PDB entry 5B43 | X-ray diffraction, 2.80 A resolution | chains A and C of the 4 polymer chains in the assembly

Chain A:
Name: CRISPR-associated endonuclease Cpf1
Organism: Acidaminococcus sp. BV3L6
Notes: EC 3.1.-.-
UniProt: U2UMQ6 (CPF1_ACISB); numbering as in UniProt (aligned over 1-1307)
Amino-acid sequence (1310 residues; each row starts with the number of its first residue; numbers below 1 keep their minus sign (Gly-2 is residue -2)):
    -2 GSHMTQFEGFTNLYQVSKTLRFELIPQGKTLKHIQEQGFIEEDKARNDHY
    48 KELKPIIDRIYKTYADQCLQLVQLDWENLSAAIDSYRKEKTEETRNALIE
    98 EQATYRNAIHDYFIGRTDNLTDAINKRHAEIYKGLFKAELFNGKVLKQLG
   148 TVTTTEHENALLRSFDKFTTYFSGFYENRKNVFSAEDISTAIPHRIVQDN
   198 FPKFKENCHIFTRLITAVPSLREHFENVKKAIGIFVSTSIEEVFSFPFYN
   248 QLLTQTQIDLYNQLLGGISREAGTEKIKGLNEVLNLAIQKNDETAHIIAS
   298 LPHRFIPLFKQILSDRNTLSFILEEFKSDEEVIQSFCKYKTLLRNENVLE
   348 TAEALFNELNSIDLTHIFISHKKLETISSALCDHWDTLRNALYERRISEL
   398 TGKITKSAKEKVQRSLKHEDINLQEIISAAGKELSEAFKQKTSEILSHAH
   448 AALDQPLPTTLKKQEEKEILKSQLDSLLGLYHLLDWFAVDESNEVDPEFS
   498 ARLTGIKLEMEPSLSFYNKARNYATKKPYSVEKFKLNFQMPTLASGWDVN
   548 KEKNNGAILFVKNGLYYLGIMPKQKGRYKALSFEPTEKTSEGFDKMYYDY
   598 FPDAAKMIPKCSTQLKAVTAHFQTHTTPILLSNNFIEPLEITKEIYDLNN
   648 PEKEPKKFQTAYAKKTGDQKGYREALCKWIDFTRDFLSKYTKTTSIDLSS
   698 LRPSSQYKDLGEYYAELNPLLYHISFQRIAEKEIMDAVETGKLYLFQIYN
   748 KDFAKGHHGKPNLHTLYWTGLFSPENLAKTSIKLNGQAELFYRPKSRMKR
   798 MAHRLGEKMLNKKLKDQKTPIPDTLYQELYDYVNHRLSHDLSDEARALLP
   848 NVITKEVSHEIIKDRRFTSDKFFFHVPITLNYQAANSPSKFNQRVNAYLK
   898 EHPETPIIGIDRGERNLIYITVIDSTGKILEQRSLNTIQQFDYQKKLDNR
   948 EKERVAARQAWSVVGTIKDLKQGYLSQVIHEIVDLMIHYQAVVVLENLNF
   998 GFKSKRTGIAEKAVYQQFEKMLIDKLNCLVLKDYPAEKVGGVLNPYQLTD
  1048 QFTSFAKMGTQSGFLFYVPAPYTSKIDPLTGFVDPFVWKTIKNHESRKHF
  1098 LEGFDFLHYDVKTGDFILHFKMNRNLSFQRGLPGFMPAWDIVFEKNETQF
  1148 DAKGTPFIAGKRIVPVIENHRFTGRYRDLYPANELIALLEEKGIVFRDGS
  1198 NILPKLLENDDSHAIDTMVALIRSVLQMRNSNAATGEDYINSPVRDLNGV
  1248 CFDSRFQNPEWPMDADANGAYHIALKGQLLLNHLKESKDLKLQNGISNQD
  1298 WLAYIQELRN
Not modelled in the structure: -2 to 0, 147-149, 796-803, 996-1009, 1163-1172
Sequence notes: expression tag (-2 to 0)
Swiss-Prot annotation at these positions:
  - DNA-binding region: Pro599 to Lys607 (PAM-binding on target DNA), Lys780 to Gly783 (Target DNA), Arg951 to Lys968 (Target DNA), Ser1051 to Ala1053 (Target DNA)
  - region: Met1 to Gly35 (WED-I (OBD-I)), Gln941 to Ala957 (Bridge helix)
  - active site: His800 (For pre-crRNA processing), Lys809 (For pre-crRNA processing), Lys860 (For pre-crRNA processing), Asp908 (For DNase activity of RuvC domain), Glu993 (For DNase activity of RuvC domain), Arg1226 (For DNase activity of nuclease domain), Asp1263 (For DNase activity of RuvC domain)
  - binding site (crRNA): Tyr47 to Lys51, Asn175, Arg176, Lys307 to Leu310, Lys752 to His761, Met806 to Asn808
  - site: Arg18 (Binds crRNA), Thr167 (Binds PAM on target DNA), Arg192 (Binds crRNA), Trp382 (Binds crRNA-target DNA heteroduplex), Lys548 (Binds PAM on target DNA), Lys607 (Binds sequence-specific recognition of both target and non-target strand bases in PAM), His872 (Binds crRNA), Gln1014 (Binds target DNA)
Ion coordination: Na+: Lys757 (shared with 1 residue of chain B)
Reported in the primary citation:
  - binding site for the 43-nt RNA strand: Arg18, Trp382, Asn759, His761, Met806, Leu807, Asn808, Ile858
  - binding site for the 34-nt DNA strand (chain C): Lys548, Pro599, Met604, Lys607, Lys780, Gly783, Arg951, Arg955
  - mutagenesis - R176A, R192A, W382A, K548A, G783P, R951A, W958A, D1235A, D1263A: decreased catalytic activity
  - binding site for the 10-nt DNA strand: Thr167, Thr539, Lys607
  - specificity-determining residues: Lys607
  - mutagenesis - K607A, D908A, E993A: abolished catalytic activity
  - catalytic residues: Asp908, Glu993, Arg1226, Asp1263
  - contacts within the chain: Lys468-Gln956 (hydrogen bond), Leu471-Trp958, Tyr514-Trp958, Arg518-Trp958, Ala521-Trp958, Thr522-Trp958
  - mutagenesis - S1228A: unchanged catalytic activity
  - mutagenesis - R1226A: abolished catalytic activity on the target strand

Chain C:
Molecule: 34-nt DNA strand
Sequence (34 nucleotides; each row starts with the number of its first residue; numbers below 1 keep their minus sign (DG-23 is residue -23)):
   -23 GGTTGCCAAGCGCACCTAATTTCCTAAAGGACTG
Not modelled in the structure: -23 to -20

Interface between chain A and chain C:
Residue-residue contacts (95):
  Glu174(A) - DT-2(C)  phosphate contact
  Asn178(A) - DT-3(C)  base contact
  Asn178(A) - DT-2(C)  hydrogen bond to the sugar
  Asp184(A) - DT-3(C)  phosphate contact
  Ile185(A) - DT-3(C)  phosphate contact
  Ser186(A) - DT-4(C)  hydrogen bond to the phosphate
  Ser186(A) - DT-3(C)  hydrogen bond to the phosphate
  Thr187(A) - DT-3(C)  sugar contact
  Gly263(A) - DG-14(C)  phosphate contact
  Gly263(A) - DC-13(C)  phosphate contact
  Gly264(A) - DC-13(C)  sugar contact
  Ser266(A) - DC-13(C)  hydrogen bond to the sugar
  Lys273(A) - DG-14(C)  sugar contact
  Lys273(A) - DC-13(C)  sugar contact
  Asn278(A) - DA-15(C)  phosphate contact
  Asn278(A) - DG-14(C)  hydrogen bond to the phosphate
  Glu279(A) - DA-15(C)  sugar contact
  Glu279(A) - DG-14(C)  sugar contact
  Asn282(A) - DA-16(C)  hydrogen bond to the base
  Asn282(A) - DA-15(C)  sugar contact
  Gln286(A) - DA-16(C)  base contact
  Arg301(A) - DG-14(C)  salt bridge to the phosphate
  Thr315(A) - DG-12(C)  hydrogen bond to the phosphate
  Ser317(A) - DC-13(C)  phosphate contact
  Ser317(A) - DG-12(C)  sugar contact
  Phe318(A) - DG-12(C)  sugar contact
  Ile319(A) - DG-12(C)  phosphate contact
  Ile319(A) - DC-11(C)  phosphate contact
  Glu372(A) - DG-19(C)  base contact
  Ser376(A) - DG-19(C)  hydrogen bond to the sugar
  Trp382(A) - DG-19(C)  base contact
  Arg518(A) - DG-12(C)  base contact
  Arg518(A) - DC-11(C)  hydrogen bond to the base
  Asn519(A) - DC-11(C)  sugar contact
  Asn519(A) - DA-10(C)  sugar contact
  Thr522(A) - DA-10(C)  sugar contact
  Thr522(A) - DC-9(C)  sugar contact
  Lys523(A) - DA-10(C)  phosphate contact
  Lys523(A) - DC-9(C)  phosphate contact
  Lys524(A) - DC-9(C)  hydrogen bond to the phosphate
  Gly543(A) - DA2(C)  phosphate contact
  Trp544(A) - DA2(C)  phosphate contact
  Asp545(A) - DA2(C)  phosphate contact
  Asn547(A) - DA3(C)  hydrogen bond to the phosphate
  Lys548(A) - DA2(C)  phosphate contact
  Lys548(A) - DA3(C)  hydrogen bond to the base
  Asn552(A) - DA2(C)  phosphate contact
  Tyr595(A) - DT1(C)  phosphate contact
  Tyr595(A) - DA2(C)  phosphate contact
  Tyr597(A) - DT1(C)  phosphate contact
  Tyr597(A) - DA2(C)  sugar contact
  Pro599(A) - DA2(C)  sugar contact
  Lys603(A) - DC0(C)  salt bridge to the phosphate
  Lys603(A) - DT1(C)  base contact
  Met604(A) - DA2(C)  base contact
  Met604(A) - DA3(C)  sugar contact
  Lys607(A) - DA2(C)  base contact
  Lys607(A) - DA3(C)  hydrogen bond to the base
  Lys607(A) - DA4(C)  hydrogen bond to the sugar
  Cys608(A) - DA3(C)  sugar contact
  Leu612(A) - DA4(C)  phosphate contact
  Leu612(A) - DG5(C)  phosphate contact
  Lys613(A) - DG5(C)  hydrogen bond to the phosphate
  Asn631(A) - DA4(C)  hydrogen bond to the phosphate
  Tyr687(A) - DA3(C)  hydrogen bond to the phosphate
  Tyr687(A) - DA4(C)  hydrogen bond to the phosphate
  Lys689(A) - DA2(C)  phosphate contact
  Lys689(A) - DA3(C)  phosphate contact
  Lys780(A) - DT1(C)  salt bridge to the phosphate
  Asn782(A) - DC0(C)  sugar contact
  Asn782(A) - DT1(C)  phosphate contact
  Gly783(A) - DC0(C)  hydrogen bond to the phosphate
  Gly783(A) - DT1(C)  hydrogen bond to the phosphate
  Gln784(A) - DC-1(C)  hydrogen bond to the base
  Gln784(A) - DC0(C)  hydrogen bond to the sugar
  Pro874(A) - DC0(C)  base contact
  Arg951(A) - DC-8(C)  hydrogen bond to the phosphate
  Arg951(A) - DT-7(C)  salt bridge to the phosphate
  Arg955(A) - DA-10(C)  base contact
  Arg955(A) - DC-9(C)  hydrogen bond to the base
  Arg955(A) - DC-8(C)  hydrogen bond to the sugar
  Gly962(A) - DC-8(C)  sugar contact
  Thr963(A) - DT-7(C)  phosphate contact
  Ile964(A) - DT-7(C)  hydrogen bond to the phosphate
  Lys965(A) - DT-7(C)  hydrogen bond to the phosphate
  Lys965(A) - DA-6(C)  phosphate contact
  Gln1013(A) - DA-5(C)  sugar contact
  Gln1014(A) - DA-6(C)  hydrogen bond to the phosphate
  Gln1014(A) - DA-5(C)  hydrogen bond to the phosphate
  Lys1017(A) - DA-5(C)  phosphate contact
  Ser1051(A) - DT-4(C)  phosphate contact
  Ser1051(A) - DT-3(C)  phosphate contact
  Phe1052(A) - DT-4(C)  hydrogen bond to the phosphate
  Ala1053(A) - DT-4(C)  hydrogen bond to the phosphate
  Lys1054(A) - DT-3(C)  salt bridge to the phosphate
Also at the interface, not in a pair above, chain A (70 interface residues in all): Asn175, Ala377, Ser542, Gln611, Leu781, Val961, Phe1049
Also at the interface, not in a pair above, chain C (24 interface residues in all): DG6

Summary:
70 residues of chain A and 24 residues of chain C are in contact, with 31 hydrogen bonds and 5 salt bridges.
Among the polar pairs are Asn282(A)-DA-16(C), Arg518(A)-DC-11(C) and Lys548(A)-DA3(C). From the paper:
catalytic residues Asp908(A), Glu993(A) and Arg1226(A) among others; R176A, R192A and W382A of chain A, among
others, reduce catalytic activity; 14 substitutions were tested in all.
Here chain A is CRISPR-associated endonuclease Cpf1 (Acidaminococcus sp. BV3L6) and chain C is a 34-nt DNA
strand. Entry 5B43 (Crystal structure of Acidaminococcus sp. Cpf1 in complex with crRNA and target DNA) was
determined by X-ray diffraction.
